7W1M - chains E and F of the 8 polymer chains in the assembly; structure by electron microscopy, 6.50 A resolution (low resolution: residue-level contacts below are approximate; hydrogen-bond / salt-bridge calls are withheld).

== Chain E ==
Molecule: Nipped-B-like protein
From: Homo sapiens
UniProt: Q6KC79 (NIPBL_HUMAN); numbering as in UniProt (aligned over 1164-2630)
Sequence (1467 residues; row label = number of the first residue in the row):
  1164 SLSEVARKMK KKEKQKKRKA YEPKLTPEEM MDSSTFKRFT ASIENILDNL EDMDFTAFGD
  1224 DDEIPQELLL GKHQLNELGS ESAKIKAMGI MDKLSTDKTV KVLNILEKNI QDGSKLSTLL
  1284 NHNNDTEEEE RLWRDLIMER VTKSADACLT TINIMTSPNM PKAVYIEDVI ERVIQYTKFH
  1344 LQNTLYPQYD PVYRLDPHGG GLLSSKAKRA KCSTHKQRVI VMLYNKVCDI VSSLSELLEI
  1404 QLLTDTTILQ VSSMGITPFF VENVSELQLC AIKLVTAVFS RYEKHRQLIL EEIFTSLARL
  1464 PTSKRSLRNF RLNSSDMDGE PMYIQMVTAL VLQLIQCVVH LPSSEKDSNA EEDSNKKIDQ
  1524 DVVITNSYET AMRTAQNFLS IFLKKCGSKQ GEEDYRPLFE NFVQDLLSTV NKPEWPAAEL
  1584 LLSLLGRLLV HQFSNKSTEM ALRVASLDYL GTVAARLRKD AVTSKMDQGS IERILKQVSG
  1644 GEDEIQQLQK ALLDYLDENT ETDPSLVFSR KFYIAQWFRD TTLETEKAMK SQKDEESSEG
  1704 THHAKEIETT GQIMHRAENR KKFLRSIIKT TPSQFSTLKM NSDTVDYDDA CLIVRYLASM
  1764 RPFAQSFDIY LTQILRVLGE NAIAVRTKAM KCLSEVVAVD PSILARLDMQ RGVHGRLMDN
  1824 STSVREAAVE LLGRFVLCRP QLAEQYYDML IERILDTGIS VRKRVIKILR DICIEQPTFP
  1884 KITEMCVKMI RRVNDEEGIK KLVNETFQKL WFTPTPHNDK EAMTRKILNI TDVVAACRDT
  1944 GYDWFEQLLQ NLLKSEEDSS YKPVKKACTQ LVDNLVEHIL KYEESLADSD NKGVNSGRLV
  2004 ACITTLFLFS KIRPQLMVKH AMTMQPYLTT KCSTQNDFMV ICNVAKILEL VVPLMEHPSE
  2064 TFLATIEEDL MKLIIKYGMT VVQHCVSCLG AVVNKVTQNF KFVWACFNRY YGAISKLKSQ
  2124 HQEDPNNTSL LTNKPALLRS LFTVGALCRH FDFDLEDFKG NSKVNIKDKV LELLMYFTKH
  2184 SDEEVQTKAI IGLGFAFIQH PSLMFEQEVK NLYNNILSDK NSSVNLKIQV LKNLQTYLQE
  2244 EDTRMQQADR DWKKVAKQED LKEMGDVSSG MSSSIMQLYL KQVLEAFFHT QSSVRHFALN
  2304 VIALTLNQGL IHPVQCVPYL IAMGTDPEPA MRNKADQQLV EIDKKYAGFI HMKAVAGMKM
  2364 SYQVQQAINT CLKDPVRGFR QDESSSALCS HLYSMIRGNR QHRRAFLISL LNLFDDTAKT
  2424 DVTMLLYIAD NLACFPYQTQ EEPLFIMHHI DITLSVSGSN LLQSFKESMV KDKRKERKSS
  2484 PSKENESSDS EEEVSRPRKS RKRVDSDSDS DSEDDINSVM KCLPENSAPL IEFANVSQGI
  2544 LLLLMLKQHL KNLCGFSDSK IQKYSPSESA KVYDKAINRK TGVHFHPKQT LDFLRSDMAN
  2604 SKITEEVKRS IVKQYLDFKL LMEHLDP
Unresolved in the structure: 1164-1192, 1217-1230, 1281-1292, 1358-1379, 1476-1483, 1506-1523, 1630-1645, 1691-1707, 1730-1745, 1988-1997, 2373-2388, 2472-2532, 2629-2630
Swiss-Prot annotation at these positions:
  - modified residue: Thr-1189 (Phosphothreonine), Ser-1197 (Phosphoserine), Ser-2493 (Phosphoserine), Ser-2509 (Phosphoserine), Ser-2511 (Phosphoserine), Ser-2513 (Phosphoserine), Ser-2515 (Phosphoserine)
  - natural variant: Ile-1206 (I1206V; deletion: In CDLS1), Glu-1207 (E1207K: In CDLS1), Ala-1246 (A1246G: In CDLS1), Cys-1311 (C1311R: In CDLS1), Leu-1312 (L1312P: In CDLS1), His-1343 (H1343P: In CDLS1), Leu-1348 (L1348R: In CDLS1), Val-1441 (V1441L: In CDLS1), Val-1625 (V1625F: In CDLS1), Ile-1637 (I1637L: In CDLS1), Glu-1647 (E1647K: In a breast cancer sample), Asn-1722 (N1722H: In CDLS1), 16 further natural variant entries in UniProt

== Chain F ==
Molecule: 118-nt DNA strand
Sequence (118 nucleotides; row label = number of the first residue in the row):
     1 GATAAATTCT TGTTTTCATA TCCTAAAATT AAAGGGAAAA TAAACAATAC ATAACAAAAC
    61 ATATAAAAAC CACCTCACTA GCGCCCCCTG CTGGCCTCTG TGGGCACTGC AATCTTGC
Unresolved in the structure: 1-5, 113-118

== How chain E and chain F interact ==
Contacting residue pairs (8; chain E residue first):
  Lys-1552(E) / DG35(F)
  Lys-1794(E) / DA37(F)
  Arg-1867(E) / DA38(F)
  Lys-1870(E) / DA39(F)
  Arg-2403(E) / DA27(F)
  Arg-2403(E) / DA28(F)
  Ala-2573(E) / DA27(F)
  Lys-2574(E) / DA27(F)
Also at the interface, not in a pair above, chain E (8 interface residues in all): Gln-2404
Also at the interface, not in a pair above, chain F (8 interface residues in all): DA26, DG36

== Overview ==
Chain E and chain F each contribute 8 residues to their interface.
Here chain E is Nipped-B-like protein (Homo sapiens) and chain F is a 118-nt DNA strand. Entry 7W1M (Cryo-EM
structure of human cohesin-CTCF-DNA complex) was determined by electron microscopy.
